3ME6 - chain A; structure by X-ray diffraction, 3.10 A resolution.

== Chain A ==
Protein: Cytochrome P450 2B4
From: Oryctolagus cuniculus
Notes: EC 1.14.14.1
Reference sequence: P00178 (CP2B4_RABIT); aligned to UniProt positions 1-472 over residues 20-491 (the alignment contains insertions or deletions, so no single offset holds)
Amino-acid sequence (476 residues; numbered 20 to 495; the number before each row is that of its first residue):
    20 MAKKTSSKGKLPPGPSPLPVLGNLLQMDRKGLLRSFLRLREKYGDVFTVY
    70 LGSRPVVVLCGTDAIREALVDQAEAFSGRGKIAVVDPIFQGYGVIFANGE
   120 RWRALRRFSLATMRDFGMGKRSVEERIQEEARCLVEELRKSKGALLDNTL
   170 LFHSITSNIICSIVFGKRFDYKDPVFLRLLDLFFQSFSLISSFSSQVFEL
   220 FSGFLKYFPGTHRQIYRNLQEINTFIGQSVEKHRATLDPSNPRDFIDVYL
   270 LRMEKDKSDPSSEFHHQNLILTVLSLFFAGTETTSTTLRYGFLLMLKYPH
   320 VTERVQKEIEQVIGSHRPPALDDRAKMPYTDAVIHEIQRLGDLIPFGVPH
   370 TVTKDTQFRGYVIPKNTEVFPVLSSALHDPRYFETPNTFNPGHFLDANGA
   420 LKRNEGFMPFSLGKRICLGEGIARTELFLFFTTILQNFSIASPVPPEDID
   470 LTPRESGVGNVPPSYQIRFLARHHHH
Disordered / not traced: 20-27, 493-495
Sequence notes: engineered mutation A21 (Glu2 in P00178), K22 (Gly in P00178), K23 (His in P00178), T24 (Pro in P00178), S25 (Lys in P00178), S26 (Ala in P00178), K27 (His in P00178), K29 (Arg in P00178), Y226 (His in P00178); expression tag (492-495)
Ion coordination: heme Fe near C436 (its only coordinating residue here)
Ligand contacts:
  - Clopidogrel (CGE): V104, F108, I114, F115, F206, I209, S294, F297, A298, T302, I363, V367, V477, G478
  - heme (HEM): R98, V113, I114, W121, R125, M132, I179, L295, A298, G299, T302, T303, T306, Q357, I363, V367, H369, L392, P428, F429, S430, R434, I435, C436, L437, G438, I441, A442, E445, L446
From the paper describing this entry:
  - binding site for Clopidogrel: V104, F108, I114, F115, F206, I209, S294, F297, A298, T302, I363, V367, V477
  - conformationally variable residues (helix shift, side-chain flip): F206, L295, F297
  - contacts within the chain: F296-T300 (hydrogen bond), G299-T303 (hydrogen bond)

== Summary ==
Bound to chain A: heme and Clopidogrel. From the paper: a binding site for Clopidogrel at V104, F108 and I114
among others; conformational variability at F206, L295 and F297.
Chain A is Cytochrome P450 2B4 (Oryctolagus cuniculus); the structure, Crystal structure of cytochrome 2B4 in
complex with the anti-platelet drug clopidogrel, was determined by X-ray diffraction (same publication as
3KW4).
